PDB entry 5F99 | X-ray diffraction, 2.63 A resolution | chains A and J of the 10 polymer chains in the assembly

# Chain A
Molecule: Histone H3.2
Source organism: Xenopus laevis
Notes: engineered mutation(s): C110A
UniProtKB: P84233 (H32_XENLA); residues 1-135 here correspond to UniProt positions 2-136 (UniProt number = residue number + 1)
Chain sequence (135 residues; row label = number of the first residue in the row):
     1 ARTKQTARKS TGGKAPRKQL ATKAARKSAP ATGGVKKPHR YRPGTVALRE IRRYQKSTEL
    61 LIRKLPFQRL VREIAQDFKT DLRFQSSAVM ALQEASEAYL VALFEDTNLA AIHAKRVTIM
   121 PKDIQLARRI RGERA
Disordered / not traced: 1-35
Differences from the reference sequence: conflict Ala102 (Gly103 in P84233), Ala110 (Cys111 in P84233)
Swiss-Prot annotation at these positions:
  - modified residue: Arg2 (Asymmetric dimethylarginine), Thr3 (Phosphothreonine), Lys4 (Allysine), Gln5 (5-glutamyl dopamine), Thr6 (Phosphothreonine), Arg8 (Citrulline), Lys9 (N6,N6,N6-trimethyllysine), Ser10 (ADP-ribosylserine), Thr11 (Phosphothreonine), Lys14 (N6-(2-hydroxyisobutyryl)lysine), Arg17 (Asymmetric dimethylarginine), Lys18 (N6-(2-hydroxyisobutyryl)lysine), Lys23 (N6-(2-hydroxyisobutyryl)lysine), Arg26 (Citrulline), Lys27 (N6,N6,N6-trimethyllysine), Ser28 (ADP-ribosylserine), Lys36 (N6,N6,N6-trimethyllysine), Lys37 (N6-methyllysine), Tyr41 (Phosphotyrosine), Lys56 (N6,N6,N6-trimethyllysine) and 8 more in UniProt
From the paper describing this entry:
  - binding site for the 147-nt DNA strand: Arg40

# Chain J
Molecule: 147-nt DNA strand
Source organism: Mouse mammary tumor virus
Sequence (147 nucleotides; row label = number of the first residue in the row; numbers below 1 keep their minus sign (DA-73 is residue -73)):
   -73 ATCAAAACTG TGCCGCAGTC GGCCGACCTG AGGGTCGCCG GGGTCTGCGG GGGGACCCTC
   -13 TGGAAAGTGA AGGATAAGTG ACGAGCGGAG ACGGGATGGC GAACAGACAC AAACACACAA
    47 GAGGTGAATG TTAGGACTGT TGCAGAT

# Chain A / chain J interface
Contacting residue pairs (28; chain A residue first):
  Pro38(A) - DA10(J)  phosphate contact
  Pro38(A) - DG11(J)  phosphate contact
  His39(A) - DA-69(J)  phosphate contact
  His39(A) - DA10(J)  phosphate contact
  Arg40(A) - DG9(J)  hydrogen bond to the base
  Arg40(A) - DA10(J)  hydrogen bond to the sugar
  Tyr41(A) - DA-67(J)  sugar contact
  Tyr41(A) - DG9(J)  hydrogen bond to the phosphate
  Tyr41(A) - DA10(J)  hydrogen bond to the phosphate
  Arg42(A) - DG9(J)  sugar contact
  Pro43(A) - DC8(J)  phosphate contact
  Pro43(A) - DG9(J)  sugar contact
  Gly44(A) - DC8(J)  hydrogen bond to the phosphate
  Gly44(A) - DG9(J)  hydrogen bond to the phosphate
  Thr45(A) - DG9(J)  hydrogen bond to the phosphate
  Val46(A) - DG9(J)  hydrogen bond to the phosphate
  Ala47(A) - DG9(J)  hydrogen bond to the phosphate
  Arg49(A) - DA-67(J)  hydrogen bond to the phosphate
  Arg49(A) - DC-66(J)  salt bridge to the phosphate
  Arg63(A) - DA17(J)  sugar contact
  Arg63(A) - DC18(J)  phosphate contact
  Lys64(A) - DC18(J)  phosphate contact
  Leu65(A) - DA17(J)  phosphate contact
  Leu65(A) - DC18(J)  hydrogen bond to the phosphate
  Pro66(A) - DC18(J)  phosphate contact
  Arg69(A) - DA17(J)  salt bridge to the phosphate
  Arg83(A) - DC26(J)  hydrogen bond to the base
  Arg83(A) - DG27(J)  sugar contact
Interface residues without a listed pair, chain A (19 interface residues in all): Glu50, Thr118
Interface residues without a listed pair, chain J (14 interface residues in all): DA-68, DA7, DG25

# In short
Chain A and chain J form an interface of 19 and 14 residues respectively; the contacts include 12 hydrogen
bonds and 2 salt bridges. Polar contacts include Arg40(A)-DG9(J), Arg83(A)-DC26(J) and Arg40(A)-DA10(J). From
the paper: a binding site for the 147-nt DNA strand at Arg40(A).
Here chain A is Histone H3.2 (Xenopus laevis) and chain J is a 147-nt DNA strand (Mouse mammary tumor virus).
Entry 5F99 (X-ray Structure of the MMTV-A Nucleosome Core Particle) was determined by X-ray diffraction.
